Entry 3BEV (X-ray diffraction, 2.10 A resolution); this record covers chains A and B of the 3 polymer chains in the assembly.

Chain A:
Name: Major histocompatibility complex class I glycoprotein haplotype B21
Organism: Gallus gallus
UniProt: Q95601 (Q95601_CHICK); residues 1-270 here correspond to UniProt positions 22-291 (UniProt number = residue number + 21)
Chain sequence (274 residues; row label = number of the first residue in the row):
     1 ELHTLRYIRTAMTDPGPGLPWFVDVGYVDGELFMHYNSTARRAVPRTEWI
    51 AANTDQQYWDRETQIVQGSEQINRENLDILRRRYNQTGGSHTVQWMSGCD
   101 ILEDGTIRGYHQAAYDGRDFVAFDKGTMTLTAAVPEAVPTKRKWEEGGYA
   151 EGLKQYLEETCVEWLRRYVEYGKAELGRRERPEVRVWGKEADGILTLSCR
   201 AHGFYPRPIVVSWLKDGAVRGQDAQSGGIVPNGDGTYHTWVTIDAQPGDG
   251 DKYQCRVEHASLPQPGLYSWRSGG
Sequence notes: expression tag (271-274)
Disulfides: Cys99-Cys161, Cys199-Cys255

Chain B:
Name: Beta-2-microglobulin
Organism: Gallus gallus
UniProt: P21611 (B2MG_CHICK); residues 1-98 here correspond to UniProt positions 22-119 (UniProt number = residue number + 21)
Chain sequence (99 residues; row label = number of the first residue in the row; numbering starts at 0):
     0 MDLTPKVQVYSRFPASAGTKNVLNCFAAGFHPPKISITLMKDGVPMEGAQ
    50 YSDMSFNDDWTFQRLVHADFTPSSGSTYACKVEHETLKEPQVYKWDPEF
Sequence notes: initiating methionine (0)
Disulfides: Cys24-Cys79

Chain A / chain B interface:
Contacting residue pairs - 64 pairs, chain A then chain B:
  Ile8(A) - Ser54(B)
  Ile8(A) - Phe55(B)  hydrophobic
  Arg9(A) - Phe55(B)
  Thr10(A) - Phe55(B)
  Thr10(A) - Phe61(B)
  Met12(A) - Pro32(B)  hydrophobic
  Met12(A) - Met53(B)  hydrophobic
  Asp14(A) - Lys33(B)  salt bridge
  Pro15(A) - Lys33(B)
  Gly16(A) - Lys33(B)
  Leu19(A) - Arg63(B)
  Val23(A) - Met53(B)
  Tyr27(A) - Ser54(B)  hydrogen bond
  His35(A) - Asp52(B)  salt bridge
  Arg46(A) - Asp52(B)  salt bridge
  Ser90(A) - Pro31(B)
  Thr92(A) - His30(B)
  Thr92(A) - Pro32(B)
  Gln94(A) - Phe55(B)
  Gln94(A) - Trp59(B)  hydrogen bond (side chain-backbone)
  Gln94(A) - Phe61(B)
  Trp95(A) - Phe55(B)
  Gln112(A) - Trp59(B)
  Ala113(A) - Trp59(B)
  Ala114(A) - Trp59(B)  hydrophobic
  Asp116(A) - His30(B)
  Gly117(A) - His30(B)
  Gly117(A) - Trp59(B)
  Asp119(A) - Trp59(B)  hydrogen bond
  Glu183(A) - Phe12(B)
  Glu183(A) - Pro13(B)
  Arg185(A) - Pro13(B)
  Arg185(A) - Ala14(B)  hydrogen bond (side chain-backbone)
  Arg185(A) - Pro96(B)
  Arg185(A) - Glu97(B)  hydrogen bond (side chain-backbone)
  Trp187(A) - Glu97(B)
  Trp187(A) - Phe98(B)
  Ser198(A) - Glu97(B)
  Arg200(A) - Tyr9(B)
  Arg200(A) - Glu97(B)  salt bridge
  His202(A) - Ser10(B)  hydrogen bond (side chain-backbone)
  His202(A) - Arg11(B)  hydrogen bond (side chain-backbone)
  His202(A) - Phe12(B)
  His202(A) - Pro13(B)
  Gly203(A) - Arg11(B)
  Gly227(A) - Gln7(B)  hydrogen bond (backbone-side chain)
  Val230(A) - Gln7(B)
  Val230(A) - Tyr9(B)
  Val230(A) - Phe25(B)  hydrophobic
  Pro231(A) - Tyr9(B)  hydrogen bond (backbone-side chain)
  Pro231(A) - Phe25(B)
  Pro231(A) - Leu64(B)
  Asn232(A) - Tyr9(B)
  Asn232(A) - Arg11(B)
  Asn232(A) - Asn23(B)  hydrogen bond
  Asn232(A) - Leu64(B)
  Gly233(A) - Leu64(B)
  Gly233(A) - His66(B)
  Asp234(A) - Arg11(B)  salt bridge
  Thr236(A) - Arg11(B)  hydrogen bond
  His238(A) - Tyr9(B)
  His238(A) - Ser10(B)
  Trp240(A) - Gln7(B)  hydrogen bond
  Arg271(A) - Phe98(B)
Interface residues without a listed pair, chain A (42 interface residues in all): Val25, Met96, Arg118
Interface residues without a listed pair, chain B (29 interface residues in all): Met0, Val8, Asp58, Glu84

In short:
The interface between chain A and chain B involves 42 residues on one side and 29 on the other; the contacts
include 12 hydrogen bonds and 5 salt bridges. Polar contacts include Asp14(A)-Lys33(B), His35(A)-Asp52(B) and
Arg46(A)-Asp52(B).
Chain A is Major histocompatibility complex class I glycoprotein haplotype B21 and chain B is
Beta-2-microglobulin, both from Gallus gallus; the structure, 11mer Structure of an MHC class I molecule from
B21 chickens illustrate promiscuous peptide binding, was determined by X-ray diffraction together with 3BEW
from the same study.
